PDB entry 7PQF | X-ray diffraction, 1.82 A resolution | chain A

Chain A:
Protein: Thiol:disulfide interchange protein DsbA/DsbL
Source organism: Campylobacter jejuni
UniProtKB: A0A1J6UFJ6 (A0A1J6UFJ6_CAMJU); residues 3-196 here correspond to UniProt positions 27-220 (UniProt number = residue number + 24)
Sequence (204 residues; each row starts with the number of its first residue):
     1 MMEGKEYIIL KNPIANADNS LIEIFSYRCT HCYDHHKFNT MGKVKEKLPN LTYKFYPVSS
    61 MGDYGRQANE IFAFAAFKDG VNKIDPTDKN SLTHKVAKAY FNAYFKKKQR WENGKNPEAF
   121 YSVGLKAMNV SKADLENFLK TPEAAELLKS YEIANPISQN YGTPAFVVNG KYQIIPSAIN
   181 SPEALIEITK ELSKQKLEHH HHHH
Unresolved in the structure: 195-204
Cystine bridges: Cys-29/Cys-32
Differences from the reference sequence: initiating methionine (1); expression tag (2, 197-204)
What the authors report for this chain:
  - catalytic residues: Cys-29 to Cys-32

In short:
The paper reports the catalytic residue Cys-29.
Chain A is Thiol:disulfide interchange protein DsbA/DsbL (Campylobacter jejuni); the structure, Crystal
structure of Campylobacter jejuni DsbA2, was determined by X-ray diffraction together with 7PQ7 and 7PQ8 from
the same study.
